PDB entry 6HZ8 | electron microscopy, 4.30 A resolution (low resolution: residue-level contacts below are approximate; hydrogen-bond / salt-bridge calls are withheld) | chains A and M of the 14 polymer chains in the assembly

Chain A:
Molecule: 5-methylcytosine-specific restriction enzyme B
From: Escherichia coli (strain K12)
Notes: EC 3.1.21.-
UniProtKB: P15005 (MCRB_ECOLI), isoform P15005-2; residues 162-459 here correspond to UniProt positions 1-298 (UniProt number = residue number - 161)
Amino-acid sequence (307 residues; numbered 162 to 468; the number before each row is that of its first residue):
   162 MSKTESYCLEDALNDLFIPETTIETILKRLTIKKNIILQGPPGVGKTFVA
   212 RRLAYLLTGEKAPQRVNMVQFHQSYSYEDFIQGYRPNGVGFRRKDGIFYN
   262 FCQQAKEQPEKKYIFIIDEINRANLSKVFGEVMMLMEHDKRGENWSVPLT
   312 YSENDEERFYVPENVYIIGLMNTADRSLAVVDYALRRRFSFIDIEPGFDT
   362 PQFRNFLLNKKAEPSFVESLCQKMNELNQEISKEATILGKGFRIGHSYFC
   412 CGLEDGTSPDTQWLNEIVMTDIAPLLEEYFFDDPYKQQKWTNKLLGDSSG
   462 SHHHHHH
Unresolved in the structure: 162-167, 458-468
Differences from the reference sequence: expression tag (460-468)
Ion coordination: Mg2+: Thr-208, Asp-279 (together with GMP-PNP)
Small-molecule neighbours: GMP-PNP (GNP; phosphoaminophosphonic acid-guanylate ester): Asp-176, Leu-177, Phe-178, Pro-202, Pro-203, Gly-204, Val-205, Gly-206, Lys-207, Thr-208, Phe-209, Asp-279, Glu-280, Asn-333, His-407, Ser-408, Cys-411, Cys-412
Reported in the primary citation:
  - mutagenesis - R348A: decreased catalytic activity
  - mutagenesis - R283A: abolished catalytic activity on GTP (citing earlier work)

Chain M:
Molecule: Protein McrC
From: Escherichia coli (strain K12)
UniProtKB: P15006 (MCRC_ECOLI); numbering as in UniProt (aligned over 1-348)
Amino-acid sequence (348 residues; numbered 1 to 348; the number before each row is that of its first residue):
     1 MEQPVIPVRNIYYMLTYAWGYLQEIKQANLEAIPGNNLLDILGYVLNKGV
    51 LQLSRRGLELDYNPNTEIIPGIKGRIEFAKTIRGFHLNHGKTVSTFDMLN
   101 EDTLANRIIKSTLAILIKHEKLNSTIRDEARSLYRKLPGISTLHLTPQHF
   151 SYLNGGKNTRYYKFVISVCKFIVNNSIPGQNKGHYRFYDFERNEKEMSLL
   201 YQKFLYEFCRRELTSANTTRSYLKWDASSISDQSLNLLPRMETDITIRSS
   251 EKILIVDAKYYKSIFSRRMGTEKFHSQNLYQLMNYLWSLKPENGENIGGL
   301 LIYPHVDTAVKHRYKINGFDIGLCTVNLGQEWPCIHQELLDIFDEYLK
Unresolved in the structure: 1-2, 22-27, 268-271
Reported in the primary citation:
  - catalytic residues: Asp-244, Asp-257, Lys-259 (proposed by the authors, not directly observed)

How chain A and chain M interact:
Pairs across the interface - 25 pairs, chain A then chain M:
  Ser-235(A) with Arg-83(M)
  Ser-237(A) with Arg-83(M)
  Glu-239(A) with Arg-83(M)
  Asp-240(A) with Arg-83(M)
  Pro-247(A) with Ile-82(M)
  Phe-252(A) with Phe-85(M)
  Tyr-312(A) with Phe-85(M)
  Arg-337(A) with Ser-151(M); Tyr-152(M)
  Glu-387(A) with Asn-236(M); Arg-240(M)
  Ala-396(A) with Gln-148(M)
  Thr-397(A) with Pro-147(M); Gln-148(M); Ser-151(M)
  Ile-398(A) with Ser-151(M); Asn-154(M)
  Phe-442(A) with Asn-154(M)
  Asp-444(A) with Arg-220(M)
  Tyr-446(A) with Arg-220(M); Ser-221(M); Tyr-222(M); Glu-242(M)
  Lys-450(A) with Glu-242(M)
  Lys-454(A) with Arg-240(M)
Other interface residues (no listed pair), chain A (20 interface residues in all): Tyr-245, Ala-340, Asp-443
Other interface residues (no listed pair), chain M (15 interface residues in all): Gly-155

Overview:
Chain A and chain M form an interface of 20 and 15 residues respectively. Bound to chain A: GMP-PNP. The Mg2+
site is built by Thr-208(A) and Asp-279(A). From the paper: catalytic residues Asp-244(M), Asp-257(M) and
Lys-259(M); R348A of chain A reduces catalytic activity.
Chain A is 5-methylcytosine-specific restriction enzyme B and chain M is Protein McrC, both from Escherichia
coli (strain K12); the structure, Structure of McrBC without DNA binding domains (Class 4), was determined by
electron microscopy, deposited together with 6HZ4, 6HZ5, 6HZ6, 6HZ7 and 6HZ9.
